Entry 8VIO (electron microscopy, 3.26 A resolution); this record covers chains a and o of the 57 polymer chains in the assembly.

[Chain a]
Molecule: 16S ribosomal RNA
Organism: Mycolicibacterium smegmatis MC2 155
Sequence (1528 nucleotides; row label = number of the first residue in the row):
     1 UUUUUGUUUG GAGAGUUUGA UCCUGGCUCA GGACGAACGC UGGCGGCGUG CUUAACACAU
    61 GCAAGUCGAA CGGAAAGGCC CUUUCGGGGG UACUCGAGUG GCGAACGGGU GAGUAACACG
   121 UGGGUGAUCU GCCCUGCACU UUGGGAUAAG CCUGGGAAAC UGGGUCUAAU ACCGAAUACA
   181 CCCUGCUGGU CGCAUGGCCU GGUAGGGGAA AGCUUUUGCG GUGUGGGAUG GGCCCGCGGC
   241 CUAUCAGCUU GUUGGUGGGG UGAUGGCCUA CCAAGGCGAC GACGGGUAGC CGGCCUGAGA
   301 GGGUGACCGG CCACACUGGG ACUGAGAUAC GGCCCAGACU CCUACGGGAG GCAGCAGUGG
   361 GGAAUAUUGC ACAAUGGGCG CAAGCCUGAU GCAGCGACGC CGCGUGAGGG AUGACGGCCU
   421 UCGGGUUGUA AACCUCUUUC AGCACAGACG AAGCGCAAGU GACGGUAUGU GCAGAAGAAG
   481 GACCGGCCAA CUACGUGCCA GCAGCCGCGG UAAUACGUAG GGUCCGAGCG UUGUCCGGAA
   541 UUACUGGGCG UAAAGAGCUC GUAGGUGGUU UGUCGCGUUG UUCGUGAAAA CUCACAGCUU
   601 AACUGUGGGC GUGCGGGCGA UACGGGCAGA CUAGAGUACU GCAGGGGAGA CUGGAAUUCC
   661 UGGUGUAGCG GUGGAAUGCG CAGAUAUCAG GAGGAACACC GGUGGCGAAG GCGGGUCUCU
   721 GGGCAGUAAC UGACGCUGAG GAGCGAAAGC GUGGGGAGCG AACAGGAUUA GAUACCCUGG
   781 UAGUCCACGC CGUAAACGGU GGGUACUAGG UGUGGGUUUC CUUCCUUGGG AUCCGUGCCG
   841 UAGCUAACGC AUUAAGUACC CCGCCUGGGG AGUACGGCCG CAAGGCUAAA ACUCAAAGGA
   901 AUUGACGGGG GCCCGCACAA GCGGCGGAGC AUGUGGAUUA AUUCGAUGCA ACGCGAAGAA
   961 CCUUACCUGG GUUUGACAUG CACAGGACGC CGGCAGAGAU GUCGGUUCCC UUGUGGCCUG
  1021 UGUGCAGGUG GUGCAUGGCU GUCGUCAGCU CGUGUCGUGA GAUGUUGGGU UAAGUCCCGC
  1081 AACGAGCGCA ACCCUUGUCU CAUGUUGCCA GCACGUUAUG GUGGGGACUC GUGAGAGACU
  1141 GCCGGGGUCA ACUCGGAGGA AGGUGGGGAU GACGUCAAGU CAUCAUGCCC CUUAUGUCCA
  1201 GGGCUUCACA CAUGCUACAA UGGCCGGUAC AAAGGGCUGC GAUGCCGUGA GGUGGAGCGA
  1261 AUCCUUUCAA AGCCGGUCUC AGUUCGGAUC GGGGUCUGCA ACUCGACCCC GUGAAGUCGG
  1321 AGUCGCUAGU AAUCGCAGAU CAGCAACGCU GCGGUGAAUA CGUUCCCGGG CCUUGUACAC
  1381 ACCGCCCGUC ACGUCAUGAA AGUCGGUAAC ACCCGAAGCC GGUGGCCUAA CCCUUGUGGA
  1441 GGGAGCCGUC GAAGGUGGGA UCGGCGAUUG GGACGAAGUC GUAACAAGGU AGCCGUACCG
  1501 GAAGGUGCGG CUGGAUCACC UCCUUUCU
Disordered / not traced: 1-6, 1518-1528

[Chain o]
Protein: 30S ribosomal protein S9
Organism: Mycolicibacterium smegmatis MC2 155
Reference sequence: A0QSP9 (RS9_MYCS2); numbering as in UniProt (aligned over 1-150)
Chain sequence (150 residues; row label = number of the first residue in the row):
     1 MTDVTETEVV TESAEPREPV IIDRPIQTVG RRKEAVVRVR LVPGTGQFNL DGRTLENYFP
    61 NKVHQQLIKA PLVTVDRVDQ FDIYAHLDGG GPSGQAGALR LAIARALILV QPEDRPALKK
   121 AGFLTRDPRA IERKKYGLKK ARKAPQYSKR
Disordered / not traced: 1-24

[Interface between chain a and chain o]
Pairs across the interface - 97 pairs, chain a then chain o:
  G924(a) - Gln146(o)  hydrogen bond to the base
  C925(a) - Gln146(o)  sugar contact
  G948(a) - Lys149(o)  phosphate contact
  C949(a) - Lys149(o)  sugar contact
  C952(a) - Arg150(o)  hydrogen bond to the base
  U1096(a) - Ala130(o)  sugar contact
  G1097(a) - Arg126(o)  hydrogen bond to the phosphate
  G1097(a) - Pro128(o)  sugar contact
  U1098(a) - Arg31(o)  salt bridge to the phosphate
  U1098(a) - Arg105(o)  hydrogen bond to the phosphate
  U1098(a) - Arg126(o)  salt bridge to the phosphate
  C1099(a) - Arg105(o)  salt bridge to the phosphate
  A1110(a) - Gln27(o)  sugar contact
  A1110(a) - Arg40(o)  hydrogen bond to the phosphate
  A1110(a) - His86(o)  phosphate contact
  G1111(a) - Arg40(o)  salt bridge to the phosphate
  A1127(a) - Gln27(o)  hydrogen bond to the sugar
  C1128(a) - Gln27(o)  sugar contact
  C1128(a) - Val29(o)  sugar contact
  U1129(a) - Val29(o)  sugar contact
  U1129(a) - Arg31(o)  hydrogen bond to the phosphate
  U1129(a) - Val36(o)  sugar contact
  U1129(a) - Arg38(o)  hydrogen bond to the base
  C1130(a) - Arg31(o)  salt bridge to the phosphate
  G1158(a) - Lys119(o)  salt bridge to the phosphate
  G1159(a) - Arg115(o)  salt bridge to the phosphate
  A1160(a) - Arg115(o)  salt bridge to the phosphate
  A1160(a) - Thr125(o)  phosphate contact
  A1160(a) - Arg126(o)  hydrogen bond to the sugar
  A1161(a) - Thr125(o)  hydrogen bond to the phosphate
  G1167(a) - Glu132(o)  hydrogen bond to the base
  G1167(a) - Arg133(o)  hydrogen bond to the base
  G1167(a) - Lys135(o)  base contact
  G1167(a) - Ala141(o)  hydrogen bond to the base
  G1168(a) - Lys135(o)  sugar contact
  A1169(a) - Tyr136(o)  phosphate contact
  A1212(a) - Ser148(o)  phosphate contact
  U1213(a) - Gln146(o)  hydrogen bond to the phosphate
  G1214(a) - Lys139(o)  salt bridge to the phosphate
  G1214(a) - Gln146(o)  phosphate contact
  U1228(a) - Tyr58(o)  hydrogen bond to the sugar
  C1230(a) - Asp88(o)  phosphate contact
  C1230(a) - Gly90(o)  hydrogen bond to the sugar
  C1230(a) - Gly91(o)  sugar contact
  C1230(a) - Gln95(o)  hydrogen bond to the sugar
  A1231(a) - Asp88(o)  phosphate contact
  A1231(a) - Gly89(o)  phosphate contact
  A1231(a) - Gly90(o)  sugar contact
  A1232(a) - Glu34(o)  phosphate contact
  A1232(a) - Gly89(o)  phosphate contact
  A1232(a) - Gly90(o)  phosphate contact
  G1272(a) - Pro60(o)  base contact
  C1273(a) - Pro60(o)  sugar contact
  C1324(a) - Gln146(o)  sugar contact
  C1324(a) - Tyr147(o)  phosphate contact
  G1325(a) - Ala144(o)  phosphate contact
  G1325(a) - Tyr147(o)  phosphate contact
  C1326(a) - Arg142(o)  sugar contact
  U1327(a) - Arg142(o)  salt bridge to the phosphate
  A1328(a) - Arg142(o)  salt bridge to the phosphate
  G1329(a) - Lys33(o)  base contact
  G1329(a) - Arg129(o)  hydrogen bond to the base
  G1329(a) - Ala130(o)  sugar contact
  G1329(a) - Ile131(o)  sugar contact
  U1330(a) - Ile131(o)  phosphate contact
  U1330(a) - Glu132(o)  hydrogen bond to the phosphate
  U1330(a) - Ala141(o)  phosphate contact
  U1330(a) - Arg142(o)  phosphate contact
  A1331(a) - Lys140(o)  salt bridge to the phosphate
  A1331(a) - Ala141(o)  phosphate contact
  A1331(a) - Arg142(o)  hydrogen bond to the phosphate
  A1331(a) - Lys143(o)  hydrogen bond to the phosphate
  A1332(a) - Lys140(o)  phosphate contact
  A1332(a) - Lys143(o)  salt bridge to the phosphate
  U1350(a) - Lys134(o)  salt bridge to the phosphate
  U1350(a) - Tyr136(o)  sugar contact
  U1350(a) - Gly137(o)  hydrogen bond to the phosphate
  G1351(a) - Arg133(o)  phosphate contact
  G1351(a) - Lys134(o)  phosphate contact
  G1351(a) - Lys135(o)  phosphate contact
  G1351(a) - Tyr136(o)  hydrogen bond to the phosphate
  C1352(a) - Arg133(o)  salt bridge to the phosphate
  C1352(a) - Lys134(o)  phosphate contact
  G1354(a) - Lys33(o)  phosphate contact
  G1354(a) - Glu34(o)  phosphate contact
  G1354(a) - Gly90(o)  sugar contact
  G1354(a) - Gly91(o)  phosphate contact
  G1354(a) - Pro92(o)  phosphate contact
  G1354(a) - Ile131(o)  phosphate contact
  U1355(a) - Lys33(o)  salt bridge to the phosphate
  U1355(a) - Gly91(o)  phosphate contact
  U1355(a) - Pro92(o)  phosphate contact
  U1355(a) - Ser93(o)  hydrogen bond to the phosphate
  U1355(a) - Gly94(o)  hydrogen bond to the phosphate
  G1356(a) - Lys33(o)  hydrogen bond to the base
  G1356(a) - Ser93(o)  phosphate contact
  G1356(a) - Ile131(o)  base contact
Also at the interface, not in a pair above, chain a (52 interface residues in all): U1095, C1109, A1157, A1229, A1271, G1353
Also at the interface, not in a pair above, chain o (49 interface residues in all): Arg53, Leu124, Leu138, Pro145

[Overview]
52 residues of chain a and 49 residues of chain o are in contact; the contacts include 26 hydrogen bonds and
16 salt bridges. Among the polar pairs are G924(a)-Gln146(o), C952(a)-Arg150(o) and U1129(a)-Arg38(o).
Chain a is 16S ribosomal RNA and chain o is 30S ribosomal protein S9, both from Mycolicibacterium smegmatis
MC2 155; the structure, Structure of Mycobacterium smegmatis HflX bound to a 70S ribosome, was determined by
electron microscopy together with 8VK0, 8VK7, 8VKI, 8VKW, 8VPK, 8VR4, 8VR8 and 8VRL from the same study.
